5XYB - chains A and B; structure by X-ray diffraction, 2.20 A resolution.

Chain A (and B):
Molecule: AimR transcriptional regulator
Organism: Bacillus phage SPbeta
Notes: chain B of this document is another copy of the same molecule, construct and numbering; everything in this record applies to it too
UniProt: O64094 (AIMR_BPSPB); residues 1-386 here = UniProt positions 1-386
Chain sequence (396 residues; numbered 1 to 396; the number before each row is that of its first residue):
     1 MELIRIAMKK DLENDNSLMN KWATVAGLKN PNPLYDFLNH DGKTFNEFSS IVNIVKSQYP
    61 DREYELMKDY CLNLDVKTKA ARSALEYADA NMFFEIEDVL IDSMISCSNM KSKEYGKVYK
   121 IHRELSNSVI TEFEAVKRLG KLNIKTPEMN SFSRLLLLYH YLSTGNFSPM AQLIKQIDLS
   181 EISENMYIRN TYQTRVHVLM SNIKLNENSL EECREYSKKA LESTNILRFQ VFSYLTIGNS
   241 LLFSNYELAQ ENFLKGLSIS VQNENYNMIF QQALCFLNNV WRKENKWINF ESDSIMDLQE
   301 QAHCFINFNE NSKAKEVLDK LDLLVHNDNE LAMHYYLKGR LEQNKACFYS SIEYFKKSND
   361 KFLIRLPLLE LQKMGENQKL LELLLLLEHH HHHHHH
Disordered / not traced: 1-42, 391-396 (chain B: 1-40, 391-396)
Construct notes: expression tag (387-396)

How chain A and chain B interact:
Pairs across the interface (28):
  Ala346(A) - Asn377(B)
  Ala346(A) - Lys379(B)
  Tyr349(A) - Asn377(B)
  Tyr349(A) - Leu380(B)
  Tyr349(A) - Leu383(B)
  Ser350(A) - Lys379(B)
  Glu353(A) - Lys379(B)  salt bridge
  Glu353(A) - Leu383(B)
  Glu353(A) - Leu386(B)
  Lys379(A) - Glu353(B)  salt bridge
  Leu380(A) - Tyr349(B)  hydrophobic
  Leu383(A) - Tyr349(B)
  Leu383(A) - Ile352(B)  hydrophobic
  Leu383(A) - Glu353(B)
  Leu383(A) - Leu384(B)  hydrophobic
  Leu384(A) - Leu384(B)  hydrophobic
  Leu386(A) - Glu353(B)
  Leu386(A) - His389(B)
  Leu387(A) - Lys356(B)
  Leu387(A) - Leu387(B)  hydrophobic
  Leu387(A) - Glu388(B)
  Leu387(A) - His389(B)
  Glu388(A) - Leu387(B)
  Glu388(A) - Glu388(B)  hydrogen bond (backbone-backbone)
  Glu388(A) - His390(B)
  His389(A) - Leu386(B)
  His389(A) - Leu387(B)
  His390(A) - Glu388(B)
Interface residues without a listed pair, chain A (16 interface residues in all): Ile352, Lys356, Asn377
Interface residues without a listed pair, chain B (17 interface residues in all): Ala346, Ser350, Lys357

Overview:
16 residues of chain A and 17 residues of chain B are in contact; the contacts include 1 hydrogen bond and 2
salt bridges. Polar contacts include Glu353(A)-Lys379(B) and Glu388(A)-Glu388(B).
Both chains are AimR transcriptional regulator (Bacillus phage SPbeta). Entry 5XYB (Crystal structure of AimR
from Bacillus phage SPbeta) was determined by X-ray diffraction (same publication as 5Y24).
